8WMC - chains A and R of the 3 polymer chains in the assembly; structure by electron microscopy, 2.90 A resolution.

# Chain A
Protein: CRISPR-associated RAMP family protein
From: Desulfonema ishimotonii
Reference sequence: A0A401FT36 (A0A401FT36_9BACT); numbering as in UniProt; present here: 1-1540, 1542-1601
Chain sequence (1601 residues; numbered 1 to 1601 plus 1 insertion-coded residue; 1 number in that range is skipped by the numbering (no residue carries it; nothing is unmodelled there); the number before each row is that of its first residue):
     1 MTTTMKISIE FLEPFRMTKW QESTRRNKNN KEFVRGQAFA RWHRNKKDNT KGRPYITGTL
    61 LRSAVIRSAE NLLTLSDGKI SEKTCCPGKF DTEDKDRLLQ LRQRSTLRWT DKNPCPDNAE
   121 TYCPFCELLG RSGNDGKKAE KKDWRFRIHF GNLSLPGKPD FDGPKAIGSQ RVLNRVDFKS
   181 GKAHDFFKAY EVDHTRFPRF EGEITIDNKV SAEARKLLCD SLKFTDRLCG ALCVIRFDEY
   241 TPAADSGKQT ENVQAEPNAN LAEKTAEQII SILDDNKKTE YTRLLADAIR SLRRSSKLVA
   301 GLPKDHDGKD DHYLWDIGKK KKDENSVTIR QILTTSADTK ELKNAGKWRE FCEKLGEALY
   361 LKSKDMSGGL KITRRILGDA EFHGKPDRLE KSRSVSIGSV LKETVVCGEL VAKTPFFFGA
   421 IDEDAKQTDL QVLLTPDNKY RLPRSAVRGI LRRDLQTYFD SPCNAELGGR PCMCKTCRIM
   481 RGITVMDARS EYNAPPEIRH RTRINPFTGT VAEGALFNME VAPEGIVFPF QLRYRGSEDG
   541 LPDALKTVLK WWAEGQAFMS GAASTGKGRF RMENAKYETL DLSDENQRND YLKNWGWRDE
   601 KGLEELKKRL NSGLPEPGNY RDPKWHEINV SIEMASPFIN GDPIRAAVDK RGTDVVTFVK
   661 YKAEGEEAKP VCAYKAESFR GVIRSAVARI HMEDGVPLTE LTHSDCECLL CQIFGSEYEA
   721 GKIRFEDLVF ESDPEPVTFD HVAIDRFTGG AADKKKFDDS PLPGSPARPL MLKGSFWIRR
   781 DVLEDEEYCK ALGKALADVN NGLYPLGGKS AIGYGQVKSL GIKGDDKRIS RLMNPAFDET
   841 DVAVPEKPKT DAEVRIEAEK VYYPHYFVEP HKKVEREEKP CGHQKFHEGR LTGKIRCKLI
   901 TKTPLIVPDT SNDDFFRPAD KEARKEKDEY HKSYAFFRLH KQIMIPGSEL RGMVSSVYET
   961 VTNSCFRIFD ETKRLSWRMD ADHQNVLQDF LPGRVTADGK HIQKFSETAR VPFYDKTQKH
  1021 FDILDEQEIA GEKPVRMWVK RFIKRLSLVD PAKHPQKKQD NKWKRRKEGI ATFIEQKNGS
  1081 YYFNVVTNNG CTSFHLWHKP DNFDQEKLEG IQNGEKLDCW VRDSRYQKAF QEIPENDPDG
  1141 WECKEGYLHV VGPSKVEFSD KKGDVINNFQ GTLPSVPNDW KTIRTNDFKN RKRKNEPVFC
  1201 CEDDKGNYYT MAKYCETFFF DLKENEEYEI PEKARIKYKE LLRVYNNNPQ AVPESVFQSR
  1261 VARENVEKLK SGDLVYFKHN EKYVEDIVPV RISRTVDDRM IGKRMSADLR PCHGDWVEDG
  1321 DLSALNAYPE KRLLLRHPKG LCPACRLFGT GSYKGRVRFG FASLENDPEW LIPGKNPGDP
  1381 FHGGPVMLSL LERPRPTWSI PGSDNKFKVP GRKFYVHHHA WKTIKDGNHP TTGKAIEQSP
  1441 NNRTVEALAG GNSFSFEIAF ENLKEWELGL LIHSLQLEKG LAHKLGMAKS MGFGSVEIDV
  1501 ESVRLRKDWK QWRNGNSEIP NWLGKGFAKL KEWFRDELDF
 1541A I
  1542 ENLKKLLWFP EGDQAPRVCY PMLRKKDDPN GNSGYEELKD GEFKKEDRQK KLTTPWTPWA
Not modelled in the structure: 133-145, 239-259, 319-326, 835-839, 918-929, 978-1229, 1251-1291
Bound ions: Zn2+ site 1: Cys123, Cys126; Zn2+ site 2: Cys463, Cys472, Cys474, Cys477; Zn2+ site 3: His703, Cys706, Cys708, Cys711; Zn2+ site 4: Cys965, Cys1312, Cys1342, Cys1345
From the paper describing this entry:
  - conformationally variable residues (order/disorder transition): Gly368 to Gly398, Val1317 to Arg1336
  - catalytic residues: Asp429, Asp654 (citing earlier work)

# Chain R
Molecule: 38-nt RNA strand
From: Escherichia coli
Sequence (38 nucleotides; numbered 0 to 37; the number before each row is that of its first residue; numbering starts at 0):
     0 UUGAUGUCAC GGAACCUUUG UUGUCUUCGA CAUGGGUA

# Chain A / chain R interface
Pairs across the interface - 221 pairs, chain A then chain R:
  Glu13(A) - C9(R)  hydrogen bond to the base
  Arg16(A) - C9(R)  salt bridge to the phosphate
  Arg35(A) - A8(R)  base contact
  Arg35(A) - G11(R)  hydrogen bond to the base
  Gln37(A) - U6(R)  base contact
  Ala38(A) - A8(R)  sugar contact
  Phe39(A) - A8(R)  sugar contact
  His43(A) - U0(R)  hydrogen bond to the phosphate
  Arg53(A) - U0(R)  hydrogen bond to the base
  Tyr55(A) - U0(R)  sugar contact
  Thr57(A) - U1(R)  sugar contact
  Gly58(A) - U1(R)  base contact
  Gly58(A) - A3(R)  base contact
  Thr59(A) - U1(R)  hydrogen bond to the sugar
  Thr59(A) - A3(R)  hydrogen bond to the base
  Thr59(A) - U6(R)  base contact
  Leu60(A) - U6(R)  base contact
  Arg62(A) - A3(R)  base contact
  Arg62(A) - U4(R)  phosphate contact
  Arg62(A) - G5(R)  salt bridge to the phosphate
  Ser63(A) - U6(R)  phosphate contact
  Arg67(A) - C7(R)  sugar contact
  Lys89(A) - U4(R)  hydrogen bond to the sugar
  Phe90(A) - U4(R)  base contact
  Phe90(A) - G5(R)  base contact
  Asp91(A) - U4(R)  hydrogen bond to the base
  Asp91(A) - G5(R)  base contact
  Thr92(A) - U4(R)  base contact
  Thr92(A) - G5(R)  hydrogen bond to the base
  Lys95(A) - G5(R)  base contact
  Leu98(A) - G5(R)  base contact
  Gln100(A) - G5(R)  hydrogen bond to the sugar
  Gln100(A) - U6(R)  sugar contact
  Leu101(A) - G5(R)  sugar contact
  Leu101(A) - U6(R)  sugar contact
  Arg102(A) - G5(R)  base contact
  Arg102(A) - U6(R)  salt bridge to the phosphate
  Arg102(A) - C7(R)  phosphate contact
  Gln103(A) - C7(R)  hydrogen bond to the phosphate
  Gln103(A) - G10(R)  hydrogen bond to the base
  Arg104(A) - C7(R)  sugar contact
  Leu129(A) - U4(R)  sugar contact
  Gly130(A) - U4(R)  phosphate contact
  Arg131(A) - U4(R)  sugar contact
  Phe146(A) - G2(R)  base contact
  Phe146(A) - A3(R)  sugar contact
  Ile148(A) - A3(R)  base contact
  His149(A) - U1(R)  base contact
  His149(A) - G2(R)  hydrogen bond to the base
  Phe150(A) - U1(R)  base contact
  Phe150(A) - A3(R)  hydrogen bond to the base
  Asn152(A) - U0(R)  hydrogen bond to the base
  Asn152(A) - U1(R)  base contact
  Ser154(A) - U0(R)  base contact
  Lys158(A) - U0(R)  base contact
  Arg171(A) - A13(R)  salt bridge to the phosphate
  Val172(A) - A13(R)  base contact
  Leu173(A) - A13(R)  phosphate contact
  Asn174(A) - G11(R)  hydrogen bond to the sugar
  Asn174(A) - A12(R)  hydrogen bond to the sugar
  Asn174(A) - A13(R)  hydrogen bond to the sugar
  Asn174(A) - C14(R)  hydrogen bond to the sugar
  Arg175(A) - G11(R)  base contact
  Arg175(A) - A12(R)  phosphate contact
  Val176(A) - A12(R)  hydrogen bond to the phosphate
  Gly181(A) - C14(R)  hydrogen bond to the sugar
  Gly181(A) - C15(R)  sugar contact
  Lys182(A) - C14(R)  base contact
  Lys182(A) - C15(R)  base contact
  Ala183(A) - C14(R)  hydrogen bond to the base
  Asp185(A) - G11(R)  base contact
  Phe186(A) - G11(R)  base contact
  Phe186(A) - A13(R)  base contact
  Phe187(A) - G11(R)  base contact
  Arg227(A) - C9(R)  hydrogen bond to the sugar
  Gly230(A) - C9(R)  phosphate contact
  Arg374(A) - U17(R)  hydrogen bond to the base
  Gly378(A) - A13(R)  base contact
  Phe382(A) - G11(R)  hydrogen bond to the base
  Gly384(A) - G11(R)  base contact
  Pro386(A) - A8(R)  base contact
  Ser392(A) - G5(R)  base contact
  Gly419(A) - A13(R)  sugar contact
  Gly419(A) - C14(R)  phosphate contact
  Arg444(A) - C9(R)  salt bridge to the phosphate
  Ser445(A) - A12(R)  sugar contact
  Ser445(A) - A13(R)  phosphate contact
  Ala446(A) - A13(R)  phosphate contact
  Arg448(A) - C9(R)  hydrogen bond to the phosphate
  Arg448(A) - G10(R)  salt bridge to the phosphate
  Arg448(A) - G11(R)  salt bridge to the phosphate
  Gly449(A) - A12(R)  sugar contact
  Arg452(A) - G11(R)  salt bridge to the phosphate
  Arg453(A) - A12(R)  base contact
  Leu467(A) - G10(R)  base contact
  Leu467(A) - G11(R)  base contact
  Gly468(A) - G10(R)  hydrogen bond to the base
  Gly469(A) - C7(R)  hydrogen bond to the base
  Arg470(A) - C7(R)  base contact
  Pro471(A) - C7(R)  base contact
  Arg481(A) - G10(R)  phosphate contact
  Ile483(A) - C9(R)  base contact
  Thr484(A) - C9(R)  base contact
  Val485(A) - C9(R)  hydrogen bond to the base
  His500(A) - G19(R)  base contact
  Arg501(A) - U17(R)  sugar contact
  Arg501(A) - G19(R)  phosphate contact
  Thr502(A) - U17(R)  hydrogen bond to the sugar
  Thr502(A) - U18(R)  sugar contact
  Thr502(A) - G19(R)  hydrogen bond to the phosphate
  Arg503(A) - U17(R)  phosphate contact
  Arg503(A) - U18(R)  phosphate contact
  Ile504(A) - U18(R)  hydrogen bond to the phosphate
  Ile504(A) - U20(R)  sugar contact
  Gly509(A) - U20(R)  hydrogen bond to the sugar
  Thr510(A) - U20(R)  base contact
  Thr510(A) - U21(R)  sugar contact
  Val511(A) - U20(R)  hydrogen bond to the base
  Leu516(A) - G19(R)  base contact
  Phe517(A) - U17(R)  base contact
  Gly561(A) - C14(R)  sugar contact
  Gly561(A) - C15(R)  phosphate contact
  Ala562(A) - C15(R)  hydrogen bond to the phosphate
  Ala563(A) - C15(R)  phosphate contact
  Ser564(A) - U16(R)  hydrogen bond to the phosphate
  Asn640(A) - U20(R)  phosphate contact
  Gly641(A) - G19(R)  hydrogen bond to the sugar
  Gly641(A) - U20(R)  hydrogen bond to the phosphate
  Lys675(A) - G19(R)  salt bridge to the phosphate
  Ser678(A) - U18(R)  phosphate contact
  Ser678(A) - G19(R)  hydrogen bond to the phosphate
  Arg680(A) - U16(R)  phosphate contact
  Arg680(A) - U17(R)  salt bridge to the phosphate
  Gly681(A) - U18(R)  sugar contact
  Val682(A) - U18(R)  base contact
  Arg684(A) - U17(R)  sugar contact
  Ser685(A) - U18(R)  base contact
  Gly715(A) - U16(R)  sugar contact
  Ser716(A) - C15(R)  hydrogen bond to the sugar
  Ser716(A) - U16(R)  sugar contact
  Glu717(A) - C15(R)  hydrogen bond to the sugar
  Glu717(A) - U16(R)  base contact
  Glu719(A) - C15(R)  hydrogen bond to the sugar
  Ala720(A) - C15(R)  phosphate contact
  Gly721(A) - U16(R)  hydrogen bond to the phosphate
  Asp740(A) - U25(R)  base contact
  His741(A) - U25(R)  salt bridge to the phosphate
  Val742(A) - U23(R)  sugar contact
  Val742(A) - C24(R)  sugar contact
  Val742(A) - U25(R)  hydrogen bond to the phosphate
  Ala743(A) - U23(R)  base contact
  Ala743(A) - C24(R)  phosphate contact
  Ile744(A) - C24(R)  hydrogen bond to the phosphate
  Ile744(A) - U26(R)  sugar contact
  Arg746(A) - C24(R)  salt bridge to the phosphate
  Gly749(A) - U26(R)  hydrogen bond to the sugar
  Gly750(A) - U26(R)  base contact
  Ala751(A) - U26(R)  hydrogen bond to the base
  Lys754(A) - U23(R)  base contact
  Lys756(A) - U25(R)  base contact
  Phe757(A) - U23(R)  base contact
  Gly808(A) - U20(R)  phosphate contact
  Gly808(A) - U21(R)  phosphate contact
  Lys809(A) - U21(R)  hydrogen bond to the phosphate
  Ala811(A) - G22(R)  phosphate contact
  Tyr863(A) - A29(R)  hydrogen bond to the phosphate
  Pro908(A) - U26(R)  phosphate contact
  Thr910(A) - U25(R)  base contact
  Ser948(A) - C24(R)  sugar contact
  Ser948(A) - U25(R)  hydrogen bond to the phosphate
  Glu949(A) - C24(R)  base contact
  Glu949(A) - U25(R)  phosphate contact
  Glu949(A) - U26(R)  phosphate contact
  Arg951(A) - U23(R)  salt bridge to the phosphate
  Gly952(A) - C24(R)  sugar contact
  Ser956(A) - C24(R)  base contact
  Arg967(A) - G22(R)  hydrogen bond to the phosphate
  Arg967(A) - U23(R)  salt bridge to the phosphate
  Ile968(A) - U23(R)  sugar contact
  Asn1248(A) - A31(R)  phosphate contact
  Asn1248(A) - U32(R)  phosphate contact
  Gln1250(A) - A29(R)  base contact
  Gln1250(A) - C30(R)  hydrogen bond to the sugar
  Gln1250(A) - A31(R)  hydrogen bond to the sugar
  Ile1292(A) - G33(R)  base contact
  Ile1292(A) - G34(R)  base contact
  Arg1294(A) - A31(R)  phosphate contact
  Arg1294(A) - U32(R)  salt bridge to the phosphate
  Phe1348(A) - G22(R)  sugar contact
  Gly1349(A) - G22(R)  sugar contact
  Thr1350(A) - U21(R)  hydrogen bond to the sugar
  Thr1350(A) - G22(R)  sugar contact
  Gly1351(A) - U21(R)  base contact
  Gly1351(A) - G22(R)  sugar contact
  Tyr1353(A) - U21(R)  hydrogen bond to the sugar
  Lys1354(A) - U21(R)  sugar contact
  Gly1355(A) - G22(R)  hydrogen bond to the phosphate
  Leu1391(A) - C27(R)  sugar contact
  Glu1392(A) - C27(R)  hydrogen bond to the sugar
  Glu1392(A) - G28(R)  sugar contact
  Arg1393(A) - C27(R)  hydrogen bond to the base
  Arg1395(A) - A29(R)  phosphate contact
  Arg1395(A) - C30(R)  hydrogen bond to the phosphate
  Arg1395(A) - A31(R)  salt bridge to the phosphate
  Thr1397(A) - C30(R)  hydrogen bond to the phosphate
  Trp1398(A) - A29(R)  phosphate contact
  Lys1413(A) - G28(R)  salt bridge to the phosphate
  Tyr1415(A) - C27(R)  sugar contact
  Tyr1415(A) - G28(R)  hydrogen bond to the phosphate
  Arg1443(A) - C27(R)  base contact
  Gly1486(A) - U26(R)  sugar contact
  Met1487(A) - U26(R)  phosphate contact
  Met1487(A) - C27(R)  phosphate contact
  Ala1488(A) - C27(R)  hydrogen bond to the phosphate
  Lys1489(A) - U26(R)  phosphate contact
  Lys1489(A) - C27(R)  salt bridge to the phosphate
  Tyr1561(A) - G28(R)  hydrogen bond to the phosphate
  Leu1564(A) - A29(R)  base contact
  Tyr1576(A) - G28(R)  hydrogen bond to the sugar
  Tyr1576(A) - A29(R)  hydrogen bond to the phosphate
  Lys1580(A) - C30(R)  salt bridge to the phosphate
Interface residues without a listed pair, chain A (184 interface residues in all): Arg41, Pro54, Arg97, Gly151, Leu232, His383, Phe417, Phe418, Pro443, Ile450, Met480, Ser560, Asp642, Pro643, Glu677, Phe714, Tyr718, Ser810, His865, Pro946, Met953, Tyr1245, Leu1390, Pro1394, Leu1485, Ser1490, Pro1562, Arg1565

# In short
184 residues of chain A face 35 of chain R across their interface; the contacts include 65 hydrogen bonds and
19 salt bridges. Among the polar pairs are Glu13(A)-C9(R), Arg35(A)-G11(R) and Arg53(A)-U0(R). The Zn2+ site 1
is built by Cys123(A) and Cys126(A). From the paper: catalytic residues Asp429(A) and Asp654(A);
conformational variability at Gly368(A) and Val1317(A).
Here chain A is CRISPR-associated RAMP family protein (Desulfonema ishimotonii) and chain R is a 38-nt RNA
strand (Escherichia coli). Entry 8WMC (Cryo-EM structure of DiCas7-11-crRNA in complex with regulator) was
determined by electron microscopy (same publication as 8WM4, 8WMI and 8WML).
